1MT7 - chains A and B of the 3 polymer chains in the assembly; structure by X-ray diffraction, 1.90 A resolution.

[Chain A (and B)]
Protein: Protease retropepsin
Source organism: Human immunodeficiency virus 1
Notes: EC 3.4.23.16; chain B of this document is another copy of the same molecule, construct and numbering; everything in this record applies to it too
UniProtKB: P03369 (POL_HV1A2); residues 1-99 here correspond to UniProt positions 57-155 (UniProt number = residue number + 56)
Chain sequence (99 residues; each row starts with the number of its first residue):
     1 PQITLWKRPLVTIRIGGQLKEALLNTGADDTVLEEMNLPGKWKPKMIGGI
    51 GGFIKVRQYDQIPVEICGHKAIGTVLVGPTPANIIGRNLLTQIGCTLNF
Construct notes: engineered mutation Lys7 (Gln63 in P03369), Asn25 (Asp81 in P03369), Ala82 (Val138 in P03369)
What the authors report for this chain:
  - binding site for Substrate analogue: Ala82
  - mutagenesis - V82A: decreased catalytic activity (citing earlier work)

[Interface between chain A and chain B]
Pairs across the interface (94):
  Pro1(A) with Leu97(B); Asn98(B); Phe99(B), hydrogen bond (backbone-backbone)
  Gln2(A) with Thr96(B); Leu97(B); Asn98(B), hydrogen bond
  Ile3(A) with Thr96(B); Leu97(B), hydrogen bond (backbone-backbone); Phe99(B), hydrophobic
  Leu5(A) with Thr26(B); Arg87(B), hydrogen bond (backbone-side chain); Leu90(B), hydrophobic; Thr91(B); Cys95(B)
  Trp6(A) with Arg87(B), hydrogen bond (backbone-side chain); Thr91(B)
  Lys7(A) with Arg87(B)
  Arg8(A) with Arg87(B)
  Pro9(A) with Thr26(B); Arg87(B)
  Leu24(A) with Thr26(B), hydrogen bond (backbone-side chain); Leu97(B), hydrophobic
  Asn25(A) with Asn25(B), hydrogen bond; Thr26(B); Gly27(B)
  Thr26(A) with Pro9(B); Leu24(B), hydrogen bond (side chain-backbone); Asn25(B); Thr26(B), hydrogen bond (backbone-side chain); Leu97(B)
  Gly27(A) with Leu23(B); Asn25(B), hydrogen bond (backbone-side chain)
  Asp29(A) with Arg8(B), salt bridge
  Gly49(A) with Ile50(B); Pro81(B)
  Ile50(A) with Gly48(B); Gly49(B); Ile50(B), hydrogen bond (backbone-backbone); Ile54(B); Thr80(B); Pro81(B)
  Gly51(A) with Ile50(B), hydrogen bond (backbone-backbone); Gly51(B); Gly52(B); Ile54(B)
  Gly52(A) with Ile50(B); Gly51(B)
  Ile54(A) with Ile50(B), hydrophobic; Gly51(B)
  His69(A) with Phe99(B), hydrogen bond (side chain-backbone)
  Thr80(A) with Ile50(B)
  Pro81(A) with Gly49(B); Ile50(B)
  Arg87(A) with Leu5(B), hydrogen bond (side chain-backbone); Trp6(B), hydrogen bond (side chain-backbone); Lys7(B); Arg8(B); Pro9(B)
  Leu90(A) with Leu5(B), hydrophobic
  Thr91(A) with Leu5(B); Trp6(B)
  Ile93(A) with Phe99(B)
  Gly94(A) with Asn98(B); Phe99(B)
  Cys95(A) with Leu5(B); Leu97(B), hydrophobic; Asn98(B); Phe99(B), hydrophobic
  Thr96(A) with Gln2(B); Ile3(B); Thr96(B); Leu97(B); Asn98(B), hydrogen bond (backbone-backbone)
  Leu97(A) with Pro1(B); Gln2(B); Ile3(B), hydrogen bond (backbone-backbone); Pro9(B), hydrophobic; Leu24(B), hydrophobic; Thr26(B); Cys95(B), hydrophobic; Thr96(B); Leu97(B), hydrophobic
  Asn98(A) with Pro1(B); Gln2(B), hydrogen bond; Gly94(B); Cys95(B); Thr96(B), hydrogen bond (backbone-backbone); Asn98(B), hydrogen bond
  Phe99(A) with Pro1(B), hydrogen bond (backbone-backbone); Ile3(B), hydrophobic; His69(B); Ile93(B); Gly94(B); Cys95(B), hydrophobic
Also at the interface, not in a pair above, chain A (39 interface residues in all): Thr4, Leu23, Val32, Ile47, Gly48, Phe53, Cys67, Ile84
Also at the interface, not in a pair above, chain B (38 interface residues in all): Thr4, Ile47, Phe53, Ile66, Cys67, Ile84

[Summary]
Chain A and chain B form an interface of 39 and 38 residues respectively, with 21 hydrogen bonds and 1 salt
bridge. Polar pairs include Asp29(A)-Arg8(B), Gln2(A)-Asn98(B) and Leu5(A)-Arg87(B). The paper reports a
binding site for Substrate analogue at Ala82(A); V82A of chain A reduces catalytic activity.
Chain A and chain B are both Protease retropepsin (Human immunodeficiency virus 1); the structure, Viability
of a drug-resistant HIV-1 protease mutant: structural insights for better antiviral therapy, was determined by
X-ray diffraction, deposited together with 1MT8, 1MT9, 1MTB and 1N49.
